PDB entry 7L48 | electron microscopy, 3.90 A resolution | chains A and E of the 3 polymer chains in the assembly

# Chain A
Protein: Cas12f
Sequence (529 residues; numbered 1 to 529; the number before each row is that of its first residue):
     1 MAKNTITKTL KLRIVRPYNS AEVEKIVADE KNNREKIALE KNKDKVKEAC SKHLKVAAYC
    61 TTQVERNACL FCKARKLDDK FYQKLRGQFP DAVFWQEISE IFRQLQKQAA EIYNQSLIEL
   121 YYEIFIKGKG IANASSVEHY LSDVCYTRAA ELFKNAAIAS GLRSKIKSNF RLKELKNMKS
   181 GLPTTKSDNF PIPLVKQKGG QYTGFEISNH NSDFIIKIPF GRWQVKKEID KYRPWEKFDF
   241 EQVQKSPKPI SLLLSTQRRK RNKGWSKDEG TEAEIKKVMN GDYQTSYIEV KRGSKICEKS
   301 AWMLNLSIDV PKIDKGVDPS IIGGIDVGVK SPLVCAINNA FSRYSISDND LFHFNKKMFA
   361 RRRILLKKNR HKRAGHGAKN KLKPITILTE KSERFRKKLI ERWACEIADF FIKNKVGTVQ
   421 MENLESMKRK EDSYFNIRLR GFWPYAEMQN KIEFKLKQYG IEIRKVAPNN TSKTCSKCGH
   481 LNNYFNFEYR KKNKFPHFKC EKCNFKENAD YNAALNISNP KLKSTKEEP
Not modelled in the structure: 1-3, 526-529
Bound ions: Zn2+ site 1: Cys50, His53, Cys69, Cys72; Zn2+ site 2: Cys475, Asn482, Cys500
Reported in the primary citation:
  - mutagenesis - I118G, Y121G, Y122G, Y146A, L182G, K196A, Y202A, R396A, F487A: decreased catalytic activity
  - mutagenesis - Y121E/Y122E, Y121G/Y122G, S142A, R163A, Q197A: abolished catalytic activity

# Chain E
Molecule: sgRNA
Sequence (225 nucleotides; each row starts with the number of its first residue; numbers below 1 keep their minus sign (G-2 is residue -2)):
    -2 GGGCUUCACU GAUAAAGUGG AGAACCGCUU CACCAAAAGC UGUCCCUUAG GGGAUUAGAA
    58 CUUGAGUGAA GGUGGGCUGC UUGCAUCAGC CUAAUGUCGA GAAGUGCUUU CUUCGGAAAG
   118 UAACCCUCGA AACAAAUUCA UUUUUCCUCU CCAAUUCUGC ACAAGAAAGU UGCAGAACCC
   178 GAAUAGACGA AUGAAGGAAU GCAACAGUUG ACCCAACGUC GCCGG
Not modelled in the structure: -2 to 21, 52, 141-181, 208-222

# Interface between chain A and chain E
Pairs across the interface (126):
  Thr7(A) with A203(E), base contact
  Lys8(A) with A203(E), salt bridge to the phosphate
  Thr9(A) with A203(E), hydrogen bond to the sugar; G204(E), hydrogen bond to the sugar
  Arg13(A) with C77(E), base contact; U78(E), phosphate contact
  Val15(A) with A191(E), sugar contact; A192(E), sugar contact; G193(E), sugar contact
  Arg16(A) with A192(E), sugar contact; G193(E), salt bridge to the phosphate
  Pro17(A) with A192(E), base contact
  Lys31(A) with G193(E), salt bridge to the phosphate; G194(E), salt bridge to the phosphate
  Glu65(A) with A195(E), hydrogen bond to the sugar
  Arg66(A) with G194(E), hydrogen bond to the sugar; A195(E), hydrogen bond to the sugar; A196(E), salt bridge to the phosphate; U197(E), salt bridge to the phosphate
  Asn67(A) with G194(E), hydrogen bond to the base; A195(E), base contact
  Cys72(A) with G194(E), sugar contact; A195(E), phosphate contact
  Lys73(A) with A131(E), sugar contact; A132(E), sugar contact
  Arg75(A) with G194(E), phosphate contact
  Lys76(A) with A132(E), base contact; A192(E), salt bridge to the phosphate; G194(E), hydrogen bond to the base
  Leu77(A) with A192(E), sugar contact
  Asp79(A) with G190(E), sugar contact; A191(E), phosphate contact
  Lys80(A) with U134(E), sugar contact
  Tyr82(A) with A192(E), hydrogen bond to the sugar
  Phe94(A) with A192(E), base contact
  Trp95(A) with A191(E), stacking on the base; A192(E), hydrogen bond to the base
  Ser99(A) with A191(E), hydrogen bond to the base
  Tyr113(A) with U206(E), sugar contact
  Lys165(A) with U205(E), base contact
  Arg171(A) with G207(E), base contact
  Gly181(A) with G207(E), sugar contact
  Pro183(A) with G207(E), sugar contact
  Thr184(A) with G207(E), phosphate contact
  Thr185(A) with G207(E), phosphate contact
  Ser187(A) with U206(E), phosphate contact
  Pro191(A) with U205(E), sugar contact
  Asp213(A) with G193(E), base contact
  Leu253(A) with G193(E), base contact
  Ser255(A) with C77(E), hydrogen bond to the sugar; U78(E), phosphate contact; G193(E), hydrogen bond to the base
  Thr256(A) with G193(E), hydrogen bond to the base
  Gln257(A) with G193(E), hydrogen bond to the base
  Arg258(A) with C77(E), salt bridge to the phosphate; U78(E), phosphate contact; U79(E), salt bridge to the phosphate
  Arg259(A) with U78(E), base contact
  Arg261(A) with C77(E), salt bridge to the phosphate; A196(E), salt bridge to the phosphate; U197(E), salt bridge to the phosphate
  Asn262(A) with U78(E), base contact
  Lys263(A) with C199(E), phosphate contact; A200(E), salt bridge to the phosphate
  Thr271(A) with C202(E), base contact
  Glu272(A) with C202(E), hydrogen bond to the base
  Lys291(A) with U205(E), sugar contact
  Lys295(A) with A127(E), salt bridge to the phosphate
  Ile296(A) with U75(E), phosphate contact
  Glu298(A) with U189(E), phosphate contact; G190(E), hydrogen bond to the sugar
  Lys299(A) with G190(E), sugar contact; A191(E), base contact
  Ser300(A) with A191(E), base contact
  Met303(A) with U78(E), sugar contact
  Asn305(A) with G204(E), sugar contact
  Lys357(A) with G73(E), salt bridge to the phosphate
  Arg361(A) with U92(E), salt bridge to the phosphate
  Ile364(A) with U92(E), base contact
  Leu366(A) with C122(E), base contact
  Asn369(A) with C122(E), hydrogen bond to the base
  Lys372(A) with U92(E), hydrogen bond to the sugar; G93(E), salt bridge to the phosphate; U94(E), phosphate contact
  Arg373(A) with U92(E), hydrogen bond to the phosphate; G93(E), salt bridge to the phosphate
  Ala374(A) with C121(E), phosphate contact; C122(E), phosphate contact
  Gly375(A) with C121(E), hydrogen bond to the phosphate; C122(E), hydrogen bond to the phosphate; C123(E), hydrogen bond to the base
  His376(A) with C95(E), stacking on the base; G96(E), hydrogen bond to the base; C122(E), phosphate contact; U124(E), base contact
  Gly377(A) with C122(E), hydrogen bond to the phosphate; C123(E), base contact; U124(E), phosphate contact
  Ala378(A) with C122(E), sugar contact; U124(E), hydrogen bond to the phosphate
  Lys379(A) with U124(E), phosphate contact; C125(E), salt bridge to the phosphate; G126(E), salt bridge to the phosphate
  Asn380(A) with C95(E), hydrogen bond to the base; G126(E), base contact; A127(E), base contact
  Lys381(A) with C122(E), phosphate contact
  Leu382(A) with C122(E), base contact
  Lys383(A) with A127(E), base contact
  Lys391(A) with C81(E), salt bridge to the phosphate
  Arg394(A) with U79(E), hydrogen bond to the phosphate; G80(E), salt bridge to the phosphate
  Phe395(A) with G80(E), sugar contact
  Lys397(A) with G204(E), salt bridge to the phosphate
  Lys398(A) with U79(E), base contact; A201(E), hydrogen bond to the base; C202(E), hydrogen bond to the sugar
  Glu401(A) with A201(E), sugar contact; C202(E), sugar contact
  Arg402(A) with A200(E), sugar contact
  Cys405(A) with A201(E), hydrogen bond to the phosphate
  Lys451(A) with G204(E), salt bridge to the phosphate
  Phe454(A) with A203(E), base contact
  Lys455(A) with C202(E), salt bridge to the phosphate
  Lys492(A) with C37(E), salt bridge to the phosphate; U38(E), phosphate contact
Interface residues without a listed pair, chain A (89 interface residues in all): Leu10, Lys11, Gln96, Asn169, Leu254, Tyr287, Phe354, Asp409, Gln458
Interface residues without a listed pair, chain E (44 interface residues in all): A97, C130

# Summary
89 residues of chain A and 44 residues of chain E are in contact; the contacts include 30 hydrogen bonds, 26
salt bridges and 2 aromatic stacking contacts. Among the polar pairs are Asn67(A)-G194(E), Lys76(A)-G194(E)
and Trp95(A)-A192(E). The paper reports that I118G, Y121G and Y122G of chain A, among others, reduce catalytic
activity; Y121E/Y122E, Y121G/Y122G and S142A of chain A, among others, abolish catalytic activity; 14
substitutions were tested in all.
Here chain A is Cas12f and chain E is sgRNA. Entry 7L48 (Cryo-EM structure of a CRISPR-Cas12f Binary Complex)
was determined by electron microscopy (same publication as 7L49).
